4HQQ - chains H and L; structure by X-ray diffraction, 2.40 A resolution.

Chain H:
Name: CH58 Fab heavy chain
Source organism: Homo sapiens
Notes: antibody fragment or engineered binder
Chain sequence (231 residues; each row starts with the number of its first residue; note: 3 numbers in that range are skipped by the numbering (no residue carries them; nothing is unmodelled there); a row labelled like 82A-82C holds insertion residues (82A, then the next letters in order)):
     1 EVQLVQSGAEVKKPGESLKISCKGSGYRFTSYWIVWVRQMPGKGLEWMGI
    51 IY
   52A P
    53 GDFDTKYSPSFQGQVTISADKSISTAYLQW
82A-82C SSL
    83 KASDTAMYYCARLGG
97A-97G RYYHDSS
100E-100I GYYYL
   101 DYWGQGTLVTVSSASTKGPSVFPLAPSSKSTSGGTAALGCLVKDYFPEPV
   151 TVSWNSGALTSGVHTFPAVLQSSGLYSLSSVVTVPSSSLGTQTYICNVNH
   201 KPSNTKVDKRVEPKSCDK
Unresolved in the structure: 97A-97G, 127-131, 215-218
Disulfide bonds: Cys22-Cys92, Cys140-Cys196

Chain L:
Name: CH58 Fab light chain
Source organism: Homo sapiens
Notes: antibody fragment or engineered binder
Chain sequence (216 residues; each row starts with the number of its first residue; note: 1 number in that range is skipped by the numbering (no residue carries it; nothing is unmodelled there); a row labelled like 27A-27B holds insertion residues (27A, then the next letters in order)):
     1 NFMLTQPHS
    11 VSESPGKTVTISCTRSS
27A-27B GS
    28 VASDYVQWYQQRPGSAPTTVVYEDNQRPSGVPDRFSGSI
66A-66B DS
    67 SSNSASLTISGLKTEDEADYYCQSYDNSSWVFGGGTKLTV
  106A L
   107 GQPKAAPSVTLFPPSSEELQANKATLVCLISDFYPGAVTVAWKADSSPVK
   157 AGVETTTPSKQSNNKYAASSYLSLTPEQWKSHRSYSCQVTHEGSTVEKTV
   207 APTECS
Unresolved in the structure: 209-212
Disulfide bonds: Cys23-Cys88, Cys134-Cys193

Chain H / chain L interface:
Pairs across the interface (60; chain H residue first):
  Val35(H) - Trp96(L)  hydrophobic
  Gln39(H) - Gln38(L)  hydrogen bond
  Gln39(H) - Tyr87(L)
  Lys43(H) - Tyr87(L)
  Gly44(H) - Tyr87(L)
  Leu45(H) - Pro44(L)  hydrophobic
  Leu45(H) - Tyr87(L)
  Leu45(H) - Phe98(L)
  Trp47(H) - Ser95(L)
  Trp47(H) - Trp96(L)
  Trp47(H) - Phe98(L)  hydrophobic
  Lys58(H) - Ser94(L)
  Tyr91(H) - Gln38(L)
  Tyr91(H) - Ser42(L)  hydrogen bond (side chain-backbone)
  Tyr91(H) - Ala43(L)  hydrophobic
  Tyr100F(H) - Tyr32(L)
  Tyr100F(H) - Tyr49(L)
  Tyr100F(H) - Glu50(L)
  Tyr100F(H) - Tyr91(L)  hydrogen bond
  Tyr100H(H) - Thr46(L)
  Tyr100H(H) - Tyr49(L)  hydrophobic
  Tyr100H(H) - Pro55(L)
  Leu100I(H) - Tyr36(L)
  Leu100I(H) - Thr46(L)  hydrogen bond (backbone-side chain)
  Leu100I(H) - Trp96(L)  hydrophobic
  Trp103(H) - Pro44(L)  hydrogen bond (side chain-backbone)
  Gly104(H) - Ala43(L)
  Phe122(H) - Ser121(L)
  Phe122(H) - Glu123(L)
  Phe122(H) - Glu124(L)
  Pro123(H) - Ser121(L)
  Pro123(H) - Glu123(L)
  Leu124(H) - Phe118(L)  hydrophobic
  Ala125(H) - Phe118(L)
  Ala137(H) - Phe118(L)
  Leu141(H) - Thr131(L)
  Leu141(H) - Tyr177(L)  hydrophobic
  Lys143(H) - Thr131(L)
  Lys143(H) - Ser179(L)
  His164(H) - Gln167(L)  hydrogen bond
  His164(H) - Ala173(L)
  Phe166(H) - Leu135(L)  hydrophobic
  Phe166(H) - Ile136(L)
  Phe166(H) - Ala173(L)  hydrophobic
  Phe166(H) - Ala174(L)
  Pro167(H) - Thr162(L)
  Pro167(H) - Ser165(L)
  Ala168(H) - Thr162(L)
  Val169(H) - Thr161(L)
  Val169(H) - Thr162(L)
  Val169(H) - Tyr177(L)  hydrophobic
  Leu170(H) - Glu160(L)
  Gln171(H) - Glu160(L)
  Ser172(H) - Glu160(L)  hydrogen bond (backbone-side chain)
  Leu178(H) - Tyr177(L)
  Ser179(H) - Val133(L)
  Ser179(H) - Tyr177(L)  hydrogen bond
  Val181(H) - Leu135(L)  hydrophobic
  Lys209(H) - Glu123(L)  salt bridge
  Lys214(H) - Pro119(L)
Other interface residues (no listed pair), chain H (41 interface residues in all): Val37, Glu46, Ile50, Leu95, Tyr100G, Val121, Leu138, Ser177
Other interface residues (no listed pair), chain L (41 interface residues in all): Gln34, Thr45, Ser56, Gly100, Thr116, Ser137, Ser175

Summary:
Chain H and chain L each contribute 41 residues to their interface, with 8 hydrogen bonds and 1 salt bridge.
Among the polar pairs are Lys209(H)-Glu123(L), Gln39(H)-Gln38(L) and Tyr91(H)-Ser42(L).
Here chain H is CH58 Fab heavy chain and chain L is CH58 Fab light chain, both from Homo sapiens. Entry 4HQQ
(Crystal structure of RV144-elicited antibody CH58) was determined by X-ray diffraction.
